5BKE - chains F and G of the 7 polymer chains in the assembly; structure by X-ray diffraction, 2.15 A resolution.

== Chain F (and G) ==
Molecule: Alpha-ketoglutarate-dependent 2,4-dichlorophenoxyacetate dioxygenase
Organism: Bradyrhizobium diazoefficiens (strain JCM 10833 / IAM 13628 / NBRC 14792 / USDA 110)
Notes: EC 1.14.11.-; chain G of this document is another copy of the same molecule, construct and numbering; everything in this record applies to it too
Reference sequence: Q89UC4 (Q89UC4_BRADU); numbering as in UniProt (aligned over 1-295)
Sequence (295 residues; row label = number of the first residue in the row):
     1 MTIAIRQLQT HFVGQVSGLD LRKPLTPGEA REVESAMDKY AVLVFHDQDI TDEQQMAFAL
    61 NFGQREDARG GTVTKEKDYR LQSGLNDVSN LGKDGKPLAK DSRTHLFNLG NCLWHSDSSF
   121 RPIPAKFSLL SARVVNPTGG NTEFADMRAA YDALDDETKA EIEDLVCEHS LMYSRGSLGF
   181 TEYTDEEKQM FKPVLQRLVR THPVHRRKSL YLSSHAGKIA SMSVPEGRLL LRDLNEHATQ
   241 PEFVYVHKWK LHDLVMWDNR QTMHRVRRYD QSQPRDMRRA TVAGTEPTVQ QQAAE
Not modelled in the structure: 1, 67-103, 291-295 (chain G: 1-2, 68-103, 291-295)
Ion coordination: Mn2+: His115, Asp117, His264 (together with N-oxalylglycine)
Ligand contacts: N-oxalylglycine (OGA): Phe107, Asn111, His115, Asp117, Leu130, Thr142, Trp257, His264, Val266, Arg275, Met277, Arg279
Reported in the primary citation:
  - binding site for N-oxalylglycine: Arg275, Arg279
  - specificity-determining residues: Asn90 to Cys112 (proposed by the authors, not directly observed)

== Interface between chain F and chain G ==
Residue-residue contacts (42; chain F residue first):
  His105(F) - Glu226(G)  salt bridge
  Leu109(F) - Pro225(G)  hydrophobic
  Leu109(F) - Glu226(G)
  Leu109(F) - Leu229(G)  hydrophobic
  Cys112(F) - Leu229(G)  hydrophobic
  Leu113(F) - Leu229(G)  hydrophobic
  Leu113(F) - Arg232(G)
  Ser177(F) - Arg228(G)  hydrogen bond (backbone-side chain)
  Leu178(F) - Val224(G)
  Leu178(F) - Pro225(G)
  Leu178(F) - Arg228(G)
  Leu178(F) - Leu229(G)  hydrophobic
  Gly179(F) - Val224(G)
  Gly179(F) - Arg228(G)
  Phe180(F) - Pro225(G)  hydrophobic
  Thr181(F) - Thr181(G)
  Val224(F) - Leu178(G)
  Val224(F) - Gly179(G)
  Pro225(F) - Leu109(G)  hydrophobic
  Pro225(F) - Leu178(G)
  Pro225(F) - Phe180(G)  hydrophobic
  Glu226(F) - His105(G)  salt bridge
  Glu226(F) - Leu109(G)
  Glu226(F) - Gln271(G)  hydrogen bond
  Arg228(F) - Ser177(G)  hydrogen bond (side chain-backbone)
  Arg228(F) - Leu178(G)
  Arg228(F) - Gly179(G)
  Leu229(F) - Leu109(G)
  Leu229(F) - Cys112(G)  hydrophobic
  Leu229(F) - Leu113(G)  hydrophobic
  Leu229(F) - Leu178(G)  hydrophobic
  Leu230(F) - Arg268(G)
  Arg232(F) - Leu113(G)
  Asp233(F) - Arg267(G)  salt bridge
  Asp233(F) - Arg268(G)  salt bridge
  Glu236(F) - Arg265(G)  salt bridge
  Arg265(F) - Glu236(G)  salt bridge
  Arg267(F) - Asp233(G)  salt bridge
  Arg268(F) - Glu161(G)  salt bridge
  Arg268(F) - Leu230(G)
  Arg268(F) - Asp233(G)
  Gln271(F) - Glu226(G)  hydrogen bond
Also at the interface, not in a pair above, chain F (23 interface residues in all): Gly176
Also at the interface, not in a pair above, chain G (24 interface residues in all): Gly176

== Overview ==
Chain F and chain G form an interface of 23 and 24 residues respectively; the contacts include 4 hydrogen
bonds and 8 salt bridges. Polar contacts include His105(F)-Glu226(G), Asp233(F)-Arg267(G) and
Asp233(F)-Arg268(G). Chain F binds N-oxalylglycine. The paper reports a binding site for N-oxalylglycine at
Arg275(F) and Arg279(F); the specificity determinant Asn90(F).
Both chains are Alpha-ketoglutarate-dependent 2,4-dichlorophenoxyacetate dioxygenase (Bradyrhizobium
diazoefficiens (strain JCM 10833 / IAM 13628 / NBRC 14792 / USDA 110)). Entry 5BKE (Crystal structure of AAD-2
in complex with Mn(II) and N-oxalylglycine) was determined by X-ray diffraction (same publication as 5BK9,
5BKB, 5BKC and 5BKD).
